Entry 8AC3 (electron microscopy, 2.80 A resolution); this record covers chains C and N of the 20 polymer chains in the assembly.

== Chain C (and N) ==
Name: Cytochrome b
Source organism: Yarrowia lipolytica
Notes: chain N of this document is another copy of the same molecule, construct and numbering; everything in this record applies to it too
Reference sequence: Q9B6D0 (CYB_YARLI); numbering as in UniProt (aligned over 1-385)
Sequence (385 residues; numbered 1 to 385; the number before each row is that of its first residue):
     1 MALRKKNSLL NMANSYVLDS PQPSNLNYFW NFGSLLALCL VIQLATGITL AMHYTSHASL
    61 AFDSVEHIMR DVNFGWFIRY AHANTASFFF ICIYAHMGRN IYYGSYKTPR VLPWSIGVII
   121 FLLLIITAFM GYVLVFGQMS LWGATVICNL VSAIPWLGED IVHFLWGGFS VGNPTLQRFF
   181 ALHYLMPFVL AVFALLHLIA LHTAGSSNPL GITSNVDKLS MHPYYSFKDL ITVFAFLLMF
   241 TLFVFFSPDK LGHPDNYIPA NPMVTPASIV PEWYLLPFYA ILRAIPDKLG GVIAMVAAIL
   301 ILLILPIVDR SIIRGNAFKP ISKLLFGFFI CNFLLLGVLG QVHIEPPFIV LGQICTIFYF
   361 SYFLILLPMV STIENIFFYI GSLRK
Not modelled in the structure: 384-385
Metal / ion sites: heme Fe site 1: H82, H183; heme Fe site 2: H96, H197
Ligand contacts:
  - heme (HEM), molecule 1: W30, G33, S34, L36, A37, L40, F89, I93, H96, M97, R99, N100, S105, R110, P113, W114, G117, V118, I120, F121, L190, A194, H197, L198, L201, S206, S207
  - heme (HEM), molecule 2: L40, Q43, L44, G47, I48, L50, A51, Y54, V65, R79, H82, A83, A86, F89, L124, T127, A128, G131, Y132, L134, V135, F180, H183, Y184, P187, L190, Y274
  - 1,2-diacyl-sn-glycero-3-phosphocholine (PC1): N27, F29, Y94, A95, G98, R99, Y102, Y103, P209, L210, A317, K323, F326, G327, I330, C331, F333
  - phosphatidylethanolamine (PTY), molecule 1: S34, A37, L38, V41, H222, P223, S226, F227, D229, L230, V233, F234
  - phosphatidylethanolamine (PTY), molecule 2: I42, F74, F77, F234, L237, F240, F245
Curated features (UniProtKB/Swiss-Prot):
  - binding site (heme b): H82, H96, H183, H197
  - binding site (a ubiquinone): H202
Reported in the primary citation:
  - conformationally variable residues (order/disorder transition): W142

== Chain C / chain N interface ==
Residue-residue contacts (47):
  N7(C) - L112(N)
  S8(C) - I199(N)
  S8(C) - T203(N)
  L9(C) - L112(N)  hydrophobic
  L9(C) - I116(N)  hydrophobic
  L9(C) - I199(N)  hydrophobic
  M12(C) - I199(N)  hydrophobic
  I48(C) - L185(N)  hydrophobic
  A51(C) - A181(N)  hydrophobic
  M52(C) - Q177(N)
  M52(C) - R178(N)
  M52(C) - A181(N)  hydrophobic
  M52(C) - L182(N)  hydrophobic
  H53(C) - Q177(N)
  Y54(C) - S56(N)
  Y54(C) - Q177(N)  hydrogen bond (backbone-side chain)
  T55(C) - T55(N)
  T55(C) - H57(N)
  T55(C) - Q177(N)  hydrogen bond
  S56(C) - Y54(N)
  H57(C) - T55(N)
  H57(C) - L60(N)
  L60(C) - H57(N)
  L60(C) - L60(N)  hydrophobic
  L112(C) - N7(N)
  L112(C) - L9(N)  hydrophobic
  I116(C) - L9(N)  hydrophobic
  Q177(C) - M52(N)
  Q177(C) - H53(N)
  Q177(C) - Y54(N)  hydrogen bond (side chain-backbone)
  Q177(C) - T55(N)  hydrogen bond
  F180(C) - F180(N)  hydrophobic
  A181(C) - A51(N)  hydrophobic
  A181(C) - M52(N)  hydrophobic
  A181(C) - Y184(N)  hydrogen bond (backbone-side chain)
  L182(C) - M52(N)  hydrophobic
  Y184(C) - A181(N)  hydrogen bond (side chain-backbone)
  Y184(C) - Y184(N)  hydrophobic
  Y184(C) - L185(N)
  L185(C) - I48(N)  hydrophobic
  L185(C) - Y184(N)
  L185(C) - F188(N)  hydrophobic
  F188(C) - L185(N)  hydrophobic
  I199(C) - S8(N)
  I199(C) - L9(N)  hydrophobic
  I199(C) - M12(N)  hydrophobic
  T203(C) - S8(N)
Other interface residues (no listed pair), chain C (27 interface residues in all): R178, L196, A200
Other interface residues (no listed pair), chain N (27 interface residues in all): L196, A200

== In short ==
Chain C and chain N each contribute 27 residues to their interface, with 6 hydrogen bonds. Polar contacts
include Y54(C)-Q177(N), T55(C)-Q177(N) and A181(C)-Y184(N). Bound to chain C: heme,
1,2-diacyl-sn-glycero-3-phosphocholine and phosphatidylethanolamine. UniProt lists 4 heme b-binding residues
and ubiquinone-binding residue H202(C) on chain C. The paper reports conformational variability at W142(C).
Chain C and chain N are both Cytochrome b (Yarrowia lipolytica); the structure, Complex III2 from Yarrowia
lipolytica, apo, int-position, was determined by electron microscopy together with 8AB6, 8AB7, 8AB8, 8AB9,
8ABA, 8ABB and 11 further entries from the same study.
